Entry 6BM0 (electron microscopy, 3.80 A resolution); this record covers chains A and B.

[Chain A]
Molecule: Cleavage and polyadenylation specificity factor subunit 1
From: Homo sapiens
UniProtKB: Q10570 (CPSF1_HUMAN); residues 1-1443 here = UniProt positions 1-1443
Chain sequence (1443 residues; row label = number of the first residue in the row):
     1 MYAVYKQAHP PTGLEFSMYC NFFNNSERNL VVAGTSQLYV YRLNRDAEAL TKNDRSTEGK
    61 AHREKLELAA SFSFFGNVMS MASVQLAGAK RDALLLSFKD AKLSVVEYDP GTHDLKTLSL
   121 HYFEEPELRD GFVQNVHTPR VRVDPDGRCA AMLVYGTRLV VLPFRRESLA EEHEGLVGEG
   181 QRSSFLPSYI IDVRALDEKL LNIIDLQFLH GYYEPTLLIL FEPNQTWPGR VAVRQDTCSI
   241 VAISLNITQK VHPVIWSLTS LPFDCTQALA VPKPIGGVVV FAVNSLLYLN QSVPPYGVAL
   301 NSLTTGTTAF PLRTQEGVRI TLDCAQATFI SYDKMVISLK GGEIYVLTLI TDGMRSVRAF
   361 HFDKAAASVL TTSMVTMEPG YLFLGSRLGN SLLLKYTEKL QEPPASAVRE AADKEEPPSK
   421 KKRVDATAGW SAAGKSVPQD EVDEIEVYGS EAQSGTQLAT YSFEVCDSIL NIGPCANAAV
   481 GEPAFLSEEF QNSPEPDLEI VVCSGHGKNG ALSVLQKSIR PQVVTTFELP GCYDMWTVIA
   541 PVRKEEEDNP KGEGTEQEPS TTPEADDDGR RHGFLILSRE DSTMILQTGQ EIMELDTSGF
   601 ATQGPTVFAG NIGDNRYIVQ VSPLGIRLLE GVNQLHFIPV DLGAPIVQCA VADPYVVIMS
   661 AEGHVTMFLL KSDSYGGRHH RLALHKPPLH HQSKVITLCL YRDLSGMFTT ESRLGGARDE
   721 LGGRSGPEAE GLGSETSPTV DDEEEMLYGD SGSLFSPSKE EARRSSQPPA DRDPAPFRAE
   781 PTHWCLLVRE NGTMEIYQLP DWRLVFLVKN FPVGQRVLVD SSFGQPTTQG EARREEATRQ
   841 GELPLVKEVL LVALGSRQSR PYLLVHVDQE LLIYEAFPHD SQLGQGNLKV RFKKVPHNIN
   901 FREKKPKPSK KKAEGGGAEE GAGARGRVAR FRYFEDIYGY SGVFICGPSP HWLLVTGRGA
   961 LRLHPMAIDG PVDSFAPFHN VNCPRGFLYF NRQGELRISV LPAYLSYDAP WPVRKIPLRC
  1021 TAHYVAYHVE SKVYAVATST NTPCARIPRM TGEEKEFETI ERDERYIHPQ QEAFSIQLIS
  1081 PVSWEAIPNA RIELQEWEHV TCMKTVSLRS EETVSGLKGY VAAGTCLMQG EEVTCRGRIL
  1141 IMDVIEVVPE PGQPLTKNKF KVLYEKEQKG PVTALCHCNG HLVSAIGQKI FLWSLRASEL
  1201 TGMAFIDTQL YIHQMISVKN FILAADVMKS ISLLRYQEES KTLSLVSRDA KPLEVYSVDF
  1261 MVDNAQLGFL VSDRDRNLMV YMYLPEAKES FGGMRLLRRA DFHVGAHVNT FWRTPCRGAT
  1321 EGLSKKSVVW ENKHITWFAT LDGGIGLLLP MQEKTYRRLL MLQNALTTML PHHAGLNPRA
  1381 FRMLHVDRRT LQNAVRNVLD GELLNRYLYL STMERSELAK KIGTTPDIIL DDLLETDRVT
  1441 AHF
Disordered / not traced: 46-62, 165-182, 400-458, 542-569, 641-643, 674-679, 711-780, 822-843, 881-885, 903-925, 1318-1329, 1388-1392
Swiss-Prot annotation at these positions:
  - motif: Lys893 to Pro908 (Nuclear localization signal)
  - modified residue (Phosphoserine): Ser756, Ser766

[Chain B]
Molecule: pre-mRNA 3' end processing protein WDR33
From: Homo sapiens
UniProtKB: Q9C0J8 (WDR33_HUMAN); residue numbers follow UniProt; this construct covers 1-572
Chain sequence (587 residues; numbered -14 to 572; the number before each row is that of its first residue; numbers below 1 keep their minus sign (Met-14 is residue -14)):
   -14 MGSSHHHHHH SSGLVMATEI GSPPRFFHMP RFQHQAPRQL FYKRPDFAQQ QAMQQLTFDG
    46 KRMRKAVNRK TIDYNPSVIK YLENRIWQRD QRDMRAIQPD AGYYNDLVPP IGMLNNPMNA
   106 VTTKFVRTST NKVKCPVFVV RWTPEGRRLV TGASSGEFTL WNGLTFNFET ILQAHDSPVR
   166 AMTWSHNDMW MLTADHGGYV KYWQSNMNNV KMFQAHKEAI REASFSPTDN KFATCSDDGT
   226 VRIWDFLRCH EERILRGHGA DVKCVDWHPT KGLVVSGSKD SQQPIKFWDP KTGQSLATLH
   286 AHKNTVMEVK LNLNGNWLLT ASRDHLCKLF DIRNLKEELQ VFRGHKKEAT AVAWHPVHEG
   346 LFASGGSDGS LLFWHVGVEK EVGGMEMAHE GMIWSLAWHP LGHILCSGSN DHTSKFWTRN
   406 RPGDKMRDRY NLNLLPGMSE DGVEYDDLEP NSLAVIPGMG IPEQLKLAME QEQMGKDESN
   466 EIEMTIPGLD WGMEEVMQKD QKKVPQKKVP YAKPIPAQFQ QAWMQNKVPI PAPNEVLNDR
   526 KEDIKLEEKK KTQAEIEQEM ATLQYTNPQL LEQLKIERLA QKQVEQI
Disordered / not traced: -14 to 54, 418-572
Construct notes: expression tag (-14 to 0)
Swiss-Prot annotation at these positions:
  - modified residue: Ala2 (N-acetylalanine), Ser7 (Phosphoserine), Lys46 (N6-acetyllysine)
  - cross-link (Glycyl lysine isopeptide (Lys-Gly)): Lys526 (interchain with G-Cter in SUMO2), Lys530 (interchain with G-Cter in SUMO2), Lys560 (interchain with G-Cter in SUMO2)
From the paper describing this entry:
  - specificity-determining residues: Thr115 (proposed by the authors, not directly observed)

[Chain A / chain B interface]
Pairs across the interface (125):
  Glu15(A) - Arg74(B)
  Asp130(A) - Trp302(B)
  Gly131(A) - Asn299(B)
  Gly131(A) - Asn301(B)  hydrogen bond (backbone-side chain)
  Gly131(A) - Trp302(B)
  Phe132(A) - Trp302(B)  hydrophobic
  Phe132(A) - Glu344(B)
  Phe132(A) - Val361(B)
  Val133(A) - Asn299(B)
  Val133(A) - Asn301(B)
  Val133(A) - Glu344(B)  hydrogen bond (backbone-side chain)
  Gln134(A) - Leu99(B)
  Gln134(A) - Glu344(B)  hydrogen bond (backbone-side chain)
  Val136(A) - Leu99(B)  hydrophobic
  Val136(A) - Asn100(B)
  Thr138(A) - Asp75(B)
  Lys199(A) - Glu364(B)
  Leu201(A) - Gly362(B)
  Gln225(A) - Asn101(B)  hydrogen bond
  Gln225(A) - Met103(B)
  Thr226(A) - Asn101(B)
  Trp227(A) - Leu92(B)  hydrophobic
  Trp227(A) - Asn405(B)
  Pro228(A) - Ile82(B)
  Gly229(A) - Asn405(B)
  Gly229(A) - Arg406(B)
  Gly229(A) - Pro407(B)
  Gly229(A) - Asp409(B)
  Arg230(A) - Val106(B)
  Arg230(A) - Thr108(B)  hydrogen bond
  Arg230(A) - Gly368(B)
  Arg230(A) - Asn405(B)  hydrogen bond
  Arg230(A) - Met411(B)
  Ala232(A) - Met411(B)  hydrophobic
  Ala232(A) - Leu417(B)  hydrophobic
  Val233(A) - Met411(B)  hydrophobic
  Val233(A) - Leu417(B)  hydrophobic
  Arg234(A) - Glu366(B)  hydrogen bond (side chain-backbone)
  Arg234(A) - Val367(B)  hydrogen bond (side chain-backbone)
  Phe263(A) - Pro84(B)  hydrophobic
  Val283(A) - Gln83(B)
  Asn284(A) - Gln83(B)
  Leu303(A) - Gln83(B)
  Thr307(A) - Pro84(B)
  Thr321(A) - Gln83(B)  hydrogen bond
  Asp323(A) - Ala81(B)
  Cys324(A) - Asp78(B)  hydrogen bond (side chain-backbone)
  Cys324(A) - Met79(B)  hydrogen bond (side chain-backbone)
  Cys324(A) - Arg80(B)
  Lys340(A) - Arg80(B)
  Thr372(A) - Arg74(B)
  Arg387(A) - Trp72(B)  hydrogen bond (side chain-backbone)
  Arg387(A) - Arg74(B)
  Leu388(A) - Trp72(B)  hydrophobic
  Pro474(A) - Ile71(B)
  Ala476(A) - Ile71(B)  hydrophobic
  His506(A) - Trp72(B)
  Cys1044(A) - Tyr89(B)
  Arg1046(A) - Tyr89(B)  hydrogen bond (backbone-side chain)
  Ile1047(A) - Ala86(B)
  Ile1047(A) - Tyr89(B)  hydrophobic
  Pro1048(A) - Tyr89(B)
  Ile1060(A) - Gly87(B)
  Arg1062(A) - Asp85(B)  salt bridge
  Tyr1066(A) - Asp85(B)  hydrogen bond
  Ile1067(A) - Gln83(B)
  Ile1067(A) - Tyr88(B)  hydrogen bond (backbone-side chain)
  His1068(A) - Tyr88(B)
  Pro1069(A) - Gly87(B)
  Pro1069(A) - Tyr88(B)  hydrophobic
  Glu1072(A) - Lys65(B)  salt bridge
  Glu1072(A) - Glu68(B)
  Phe1074(A) - Glu68(B)
  Trp1097(A) - Tyr89(B)
  His1099(A) - Glu68(B)
  Cys1126(A) - Ile64(B)  hydrophobic
  Met1128(A) - Pro61(B)
  Met1128(A) - Ile64(B)  hydrophobic
  Met1128(A) - Lys65(B)
  Met1128(A) - Asn90(B)  hydrogen bond (backbone-side chain)
  Gln1129(A) - Tyr89(B)
  Gly1130(A) - Pro61(B)
  Gly1130(A) - Tyr89(B)
  Gly1130(A) - Asn90(B)
  Glu1131(A) - Thr56(B)
  Glu1131(A) - Ile57(B)
  Glu1131(A) - Asp58(B)  hydrogen bond (backbone-backbone)
  Glu1131(A) - Ser62(B)
  Glu1131(A) - Arg404(B)  salt bridge
  Glu1131(A) - Arg406(B)  salt bridge
  Glu1132(A) - Thr56(B)
  Glu1132(A) - Lys109(B)  salt bridge
  Glu1132(A) - Arg406(B)  salt bridge
  Val1133(A) - Asp58(B)
  Thr1134(A) - Thr56(B)
  Thr1134(A) - Asp58(B)
  Cys1135(A) - Asp58(B)  hydrogen bond (backbone-side chain)
  Pro1171(A) - Asn60(B)
  Gln1188(A) - Tyr59(B)  hydrogen bond
  Asp1207(A) - Glu130(B)
  Thr1208(A) - Glu130(B)
  Gln1209(A) - Glu130(B)
  Leu1210(A) - Tyr59(B)  hydrogen bond (backbone-side chain)
  Leu1210(A) - Pro129(B)
  Leu1210(A) - Glu130(B)
  Leu1210(A) - Leu386(B)  hydrophobic
  Tyr1211(A) - Asn60(B)
  Tyr1211(A) - Val63(B)  hydrophobic
  Tyr1211(A) - Ile64(B)
  Tyr1211(A) - Leu67(B)  hydrophobic
  His1213(A) - Leu67(B)
  His1213(A) - Arg70(B)
  Met1228(A) - Ile96(B)  hydrophobic
  Met1228(A) - Pro385(B)
  Met1228(A) - Leu386(B)  hydrophobic
  Lys1229(A) - Pro129(B)
  Arg1248(A) - Asp173(B)  salt bridge
  Val1255(A) - Arg70(B)  hydrogen bond (backbone-side chain)
  Tyr1256(A) - Arg70(B)
  Arg1274(A) - Tyr66(B)  hydrogen bond
  Arg1274(A) - Ile96(B)  hydrogen bond (side chain-backbone)
  Arg1276(A) - Arg74(B)
  Phe1291(A) - Thr213(B)
  Met1294(A) - Met174(B)  hydrophobic
  Leu1341(A) - Ile71(B)
Other interface residues (no listed pair), chain A (82 interface residues in all): Phe16, Pro126, Leu370, Thr1101, Val1227, Glu1254, Arg1295
Other interface residues (no listed pair), chain B (77 interface residues in all): Arg77, Met98, Pro102, Asn104, Arg132, Asn215, Arg318, Val342, Gly345, Val363, Gly369, Gly408, Asn416

[Overview]
82 residues of chain A face 77 of chain B across their interface; the contacts include 23 hydrogen bonds and 7
salt bridges. Among the polar pairs are Arg1062(A)-Asp85(B), Glu1072(A)-Lys65(B) and Glu1131(A)-Arg404(B).
From the paper: the specificity determinant Thr115(B).
Chain A is Cleavage and polyadenylation specificity factor subunit 1 and chain B is pre-mRNA 3' end processing
protein WDR33, both from Homo sapiens; the structure, Cryo-EM structure of human CPSF-160-WDR33 complex at 3.8
A resolution, was determined by electron microscopy (same publication as 6DNH and 6BLY).
